PDB entry 8W8P | X-ray diffraction, 3.17 A resolution | chains D and F of the 9 polymer chains in the assembly

== Chain D ==
Name: DNA-directed RNA polymerase subunit beta'
Organism: Thermus thermophilus HB8
Notes: EC 2.7.7.6
UniProt: Q8RQE8 (RPOC_THET8); residue numbers follow UniProt; this construct covers 1-1524
Sequence (1524 residues; numbered 1 to 1524; the number before each row is that of its first residue):
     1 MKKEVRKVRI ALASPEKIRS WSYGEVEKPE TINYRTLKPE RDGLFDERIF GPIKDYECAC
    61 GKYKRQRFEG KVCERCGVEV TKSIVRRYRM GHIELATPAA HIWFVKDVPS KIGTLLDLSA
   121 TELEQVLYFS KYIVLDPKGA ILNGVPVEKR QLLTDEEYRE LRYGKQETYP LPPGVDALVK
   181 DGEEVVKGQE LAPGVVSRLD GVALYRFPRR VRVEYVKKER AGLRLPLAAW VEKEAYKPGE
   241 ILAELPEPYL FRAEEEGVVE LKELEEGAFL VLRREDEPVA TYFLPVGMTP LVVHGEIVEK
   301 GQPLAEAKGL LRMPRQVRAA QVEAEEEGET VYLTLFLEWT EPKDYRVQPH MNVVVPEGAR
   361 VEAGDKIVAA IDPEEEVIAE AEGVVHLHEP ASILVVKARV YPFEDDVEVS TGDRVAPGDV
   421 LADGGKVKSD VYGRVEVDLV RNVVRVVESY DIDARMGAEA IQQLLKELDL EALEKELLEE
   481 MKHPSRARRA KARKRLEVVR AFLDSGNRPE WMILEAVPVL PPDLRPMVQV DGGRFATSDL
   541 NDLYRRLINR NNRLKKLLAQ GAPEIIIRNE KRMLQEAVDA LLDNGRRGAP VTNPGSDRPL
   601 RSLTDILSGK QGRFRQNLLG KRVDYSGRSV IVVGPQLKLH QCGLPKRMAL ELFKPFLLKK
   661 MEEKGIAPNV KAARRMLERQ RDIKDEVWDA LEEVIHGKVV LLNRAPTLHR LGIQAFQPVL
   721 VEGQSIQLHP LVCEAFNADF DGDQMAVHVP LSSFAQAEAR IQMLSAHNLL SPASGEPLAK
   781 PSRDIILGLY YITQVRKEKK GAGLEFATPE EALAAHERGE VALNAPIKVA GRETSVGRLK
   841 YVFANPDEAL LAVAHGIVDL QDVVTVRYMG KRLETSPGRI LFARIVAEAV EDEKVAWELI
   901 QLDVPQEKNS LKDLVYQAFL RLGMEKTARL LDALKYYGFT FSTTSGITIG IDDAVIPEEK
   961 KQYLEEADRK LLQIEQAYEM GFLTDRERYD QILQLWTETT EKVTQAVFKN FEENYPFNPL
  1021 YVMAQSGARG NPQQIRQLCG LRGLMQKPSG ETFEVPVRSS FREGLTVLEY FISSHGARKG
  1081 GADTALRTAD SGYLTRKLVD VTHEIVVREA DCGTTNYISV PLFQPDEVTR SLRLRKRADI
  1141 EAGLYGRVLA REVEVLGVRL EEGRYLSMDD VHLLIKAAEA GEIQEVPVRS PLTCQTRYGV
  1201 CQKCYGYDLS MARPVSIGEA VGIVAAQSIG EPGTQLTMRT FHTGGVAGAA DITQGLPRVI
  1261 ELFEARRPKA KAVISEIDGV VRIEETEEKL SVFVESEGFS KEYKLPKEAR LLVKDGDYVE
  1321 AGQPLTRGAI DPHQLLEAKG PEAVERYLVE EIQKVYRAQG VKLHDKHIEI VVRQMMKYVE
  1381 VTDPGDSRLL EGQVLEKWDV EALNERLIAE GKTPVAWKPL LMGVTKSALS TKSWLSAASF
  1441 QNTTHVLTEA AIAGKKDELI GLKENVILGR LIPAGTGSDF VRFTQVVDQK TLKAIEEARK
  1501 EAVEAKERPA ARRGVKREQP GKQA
Unresolved in the structure: 1-2, 1248-1250, 1503-1524
Ion coordination: Zn2+ site 1: Cys58, Cys60, Cys73, Cys76; Mg2+ site 1: Asp739, Asp741, Asp743 (shared with 1 residue of chain I); Mg2+ site 2 near Lys840 (its only coordinating residue here); Mg2+ site 3 near Trp897 (its only coordinating residue here); Zn2+ site 2: Cys1112, Cys1194, Cys1201, Cys1204
Small-molecule neighbours: CMPcPP (2TM; 5'-O-[(S)-hydroxy{[(S)-hydroxy(phosphonooxy)phosphoryl]methyl}phosphoryl]cytidine): Arg704, Pro706, Asn737, Asp739, Asp741, Arg1029, Gln1235, Met1238, Arg1239, Thr1240

== Chain F ==
Name: RNA polymerase sigma factor SigA
Organism: Thermus thermophilus HB8
UniProt: Q5SKW1 (Q5SKW1_THET8); numbering as in UniProt (aligned over 1-423)
Sequence (443 residues; each row starts with the number of its first residue; numbers below 1 keep their minus sign (Met-19 is residue -19)):
   -19 MGSSHHHHHH SSGLVPRGSH MKKSKRKNAQ AQEAQETEVL VQEEAEELPE FPEGEPDPDL
    41 EDPDLTLEDD LLDLPEEGEG LDLEEEEEDL PIPKISTSDP VRQYLHEIGQ VPLLTLEEEV
   101 ELARKVEEGM EAIKKLSEIT GLDPDLIREV VRAKILGSAR VRHIPGLKET LDPKTVEEID
   161 QKLKSLPKEH KRYLHIAREG EAARQHLIEA NLRLVVSIAK KYTGRGLSFL DLIQEGNQGL
   221 IRAVEKFEYK RRFKFSTYAT WWIRQAINRA IADQARTIRI PVHMVETINK LSRTARQLQQ
   281 ELGREPTYEE IAEAMGPGWD AKRVEETLKI AQEPVSLETP IGDEKDSFYG DFIPDEHLPS
   341 PVDAATQSLL SEELEKALSK LSEREAMVLK LRKGLIDGRE HTLEEVGAFF GVTRERIRQI
   401 ENKALRKLKY HESRTRKLRD FLD
Unresolved in the structure: -19 to 77
Sequence notes: expression tag (-19 to 0)
Ion coordination: Mg2+: Ala292, Gly296, Trp299

== Chain D / chain F interface ==
Pairs across the interface (145):
  Glu30(D) - Arg259(F)  salt bridge
  Thr31(D) - Thr257(F)  hydrogen bond (side chain-backbone)
  Thr31(D) - Ile258(F)
  Ile32(D) - Ile258(F)
  Tyr34(D) - Ile258(F)  hydrophobic
  Tyr34(D) - Arg259(F)
  Tyr34(D) - Ile260(F)  hydrophobic
  Tyr34(D) - Pro261(F)
  Tyr34(D) - Met264(F)
  Tyr34(D) - Ile310(F)  hydrophobic
  Arg35(D) - Pro261(F)
  Ile53(D) - His337(F)
  Asp55(D) - His337(F)  salt bridge
  Arg65(D) - Gly374(F)
  Arg65(D) - Gly378(F)  hydrogen bond (side chain-backbone)
  Arg67(D) - Asp377(F)
  Arg67(D) - Arg379(F)
  Ser83(D) - His337(F)  hydrogen bond
  Tyr128(D) - Gln83(F)
  Phe129(D) - Gln83(F)
  Phe129(D) - Glu87(F)
  Ser130(D) - Gln83(F)
  Glu156(D) - Gln90(F)
  Arg159(D) - Gln90(F)
  Arg206(D) - Glu101(F)  salt bridge
  Phe207(D) - Glu97(F)
  Phe207(D) - Glu98(F)
  Phe207(D) - Glu101(F)
  Arg209(D) - Glu97(F)  salt bridge
  Pro349(D) - Glu97(F)
  His350(D) - Arg232(F)  hydrogen bond
  Asn352(D) - Arg104(F)
  Ile371(D) - Tyr229(F)  hydrophobic
  Ile371(D) - Lys230(F)
  Ile371(D) - Arg232(F)
  Asp372(D) - Arg232(F)  salt bridge
  Glu375(D) - Arg232(F)  salt bridge
  Ala391(D) - Glu97(F)
  Glu404(D) - Lys168(F)
  Asp406(D) - Lys168(F)
  Asp406(D) - Lys171(F)  salt bridge
  Val407(D) - Lys171(F)  hydrogen bond (backbone-side chain)
  Val407(D) - His175(F)
  Glu408(D) - Lys164(F)
  Val409(D) - Lys164(F)
  Val409(D) - His175(F)  hydrogen bond (backbone-side chain)
  Ser410(D) - Lys164(F)
  Ser410(D) - Leu174(F)
  Ser410(D) - His175(F)
  Ser410(D) - Arg178(F)
  Thr411(D) - Arg178(F)  hydrogen bond (backbone-side chain)
  Gly412(D) - Lys134(F)
  Gly412(D) - Arg178(F)
  Asp413(D) - Lys164(F)  salt bridge
  Asp413(D) - Arg178(F)  salt bridge
  Arg434(D) - Ile135(F)  hydrogen bond (side chain-backbone)
  Val437(D) - His175(F)
  Leu439(D) - Arg172(F)
  Pro526(D) - Leu317(F)
  Val530(D) - Tyr329(F)
  Val530(D) - Ile333(F)  hydrophobic
  Gly532(D) - Lys309(F)
  Gly533(D) - Lys309(F)
  Arg534(D) - Gln312(F)
  Arg534(D) - Glu313(F)  hydrogen bond (side chain-backbone)
  Phe535(D) - Pro314(F)
  Phe535(D) - Val315(F)  hydrogen bond (backbone-backbone)
  Ala536(D) - Val315(F)
  Ala536(D) - Leu317(F)  hydrophobic
  Ala536(D) - Ile333(F)  hydrophobic
  Thr537(D) - Val315(F)  hydrogen bond (backbone-backbone)
  Thr537(D) - Ser316(F)
  Thr537(D) - Leu317(F)  hydrogen bond (backbone-backbone)
  Ser538(D) - Glu318(F)  hydrogen bond
  Asp539(D) - Ser316(F)  hydrogen bond
  Asp539(D) - Glu318(F)  hydrogen bond (backbone-side chain)
  Asp542(D) - Thr257(F)  hydrogen bond
  Arg545(D) - Gln254(F)  hydrogen bond (side chain-backbone)
  Arg545(D) - Arg256(F)
  Arg545(D) - Thr257(F)  hydrogen bond
  Asn549(D) - Gln254(F)
  Arg550(D) - Ser208(F)
  Arg550(D) - Asp211(F)  salt bridge
  Arg553(D) - Asp211(F)  salt bridge
  Arg553(D) - Gln214(F)
  Arg553(D) - Glu215(F)  salt bridge
  Lys555(D) - Arg142(F)  hydrogen bond (backbone-side chain)
  Lys556(D) - Gln218(F)
  Leu557(D) - Gln214(F)
  Leu557(D) - Gln218(F)
  Leu558(D) - Arg142(F)
  Ala559(D) - Glu129(F)
  Ala559(D) - Arg132(F)
  Ala559(D) - Arg142(F)
  Ala559(D) - Ile144(F)
  Gln560(D) - Arg132(F)
  Gln560(D) - Arg184(F)  hydrogen bond (backbone-side chain)
  Gln560(D) - Arg222(F)  hydrogen bond
  Gly561(D) - Arg132(F)
  Gly561(D) - Arg140(F)
  Gly561(D) - Arg184(F)
  Gly561(D) - Gln185(F)
  Ala562(D) - Arg140(F)  hydrogen bond (backbone-side chain)
  Ala562(D) - Ile221(F)  hydrophobic
  Pro563(D) - Arg140(F)
  Pro563(D) - Gln185(F)
  Pro563(D) - Ile188(F)  hydrophobic
  Pro563(D) - Glu189(F)
  Ile565(D) - Glu87(F)
  Ile565(D) - Ile88(F)  hydrophobic
  Ile565(D) - Val91(F)  hydrophobic
  Ile565(D) - Glu189(F)
  Ile566(D) - Leu192(F)  hydrophobic
  Ile566(D) - Gln214(F)
  Ile566(D) - Asn217(F)
  Arg568(D) - Glu87(F)  salt bridge
  Asn569(D) - Tyr84(F)
  Asn569(D) - Gln214(F)  hydrogen bond
  Glu570(D) - Gln214(F)  hydrogen bond
  Arg572(D) - Pro80(F)  hydrogen bond (side chain-backbone)
  Arg572(D) - Gln83(F)
  Arg572(D) - Tyr84(F)
  Arg572(D) - Glu87(F)  salt bridge
  Met573(D) - Leu210(F)  hydrophobic
  Met573(D) - Asp211(F)
  Met573(D) - Gln214(F)
  Glu576(D) - Pro80(F)
  Pro594(D) - Gly206(F)
  Arg598(D) - Ser316(F)  hydrogen bond
  Arg598(D) - Glu318(F)
  Arg598(D) - Pro320(F)
  Arg601(D) - Glu318(F)
  Arg601(D) - Phe328(F)
  Gln611(D) - Lys325(F)
  Asn669(D) - Asp420(F)
  Asn669(D) - Phe421(F)
  Val670(D) - Leu349(F)  hydrophobic
  Lys671(D) - Thr346(F)
  Lys671(D) - Asp420(F)
  Lys671(D) - Phe421(F)
  Lys671(D) - Asp423(F)  salt bridge
  Ala672(D) - Asp420(F)
  Arg674(D) - Val342(F)
  Arg674(D) - Thr346(F)  hydrogen bond
  Arg675(D) - Asp420(F)  salt bridge
Interface residues without a listed pair, chain D (87 interface residues in all): Ile84, Asp405, Met527, Val528, Glu564, Ile567, Arg587, Pro668
Interface residues without a listed pair, chain F (90 interface residues in all): Ser78, His86, Leu96, Val100, Leu136, Pro145, Asp160, Leu166, Pro167, Ile176, Glu179, Thr319, Asp326, Leu338

== In short ==
87 residues of chain D face 90 of chain F across their interface; the contacts include 27 hydrogen bonds and
16 salt bridges. Polar pairs include Glu30(D)-Arg259(F), Asp55(D)-His337(F) and Arg206(D)-Glu101(F). Chain D
binds CMPcPP.
Chain D is DNA-directed RNA polymerase subunit beta' and chain F is RNA polymerase sigma factor SigA, both
from Thermus thermophilus HB8; the structure, Thermus thermophilus initiation transcription complex containing
CMPcPP in the post-translocated state, was determined by X-ray diffraction (same publication as 8W8N and
8W8O).
